7CPD - chains D and E of the 6 polymer chains in the assembly; structure by X-ray diffraction, 2.51 A resolution.

# Chain D
Molecule: Tubulin beta-2B chain
Organism: Bos taurus
UniProt: Q6B856 (TBB2B_BOVIN); the author numbering skips numbers that UniProt does not, so the offset changes along the chain: 1-42 = UniProt 1-42; 45-360 = UniProt 43-358; 369-455 = UniProt 359-445
Amino-acid sequence (445 residues; row label = number of the first residue in the row; note: 10 numbers in that range are skipped by the numbering (no residue carries them; nothing is unmodelled there)):
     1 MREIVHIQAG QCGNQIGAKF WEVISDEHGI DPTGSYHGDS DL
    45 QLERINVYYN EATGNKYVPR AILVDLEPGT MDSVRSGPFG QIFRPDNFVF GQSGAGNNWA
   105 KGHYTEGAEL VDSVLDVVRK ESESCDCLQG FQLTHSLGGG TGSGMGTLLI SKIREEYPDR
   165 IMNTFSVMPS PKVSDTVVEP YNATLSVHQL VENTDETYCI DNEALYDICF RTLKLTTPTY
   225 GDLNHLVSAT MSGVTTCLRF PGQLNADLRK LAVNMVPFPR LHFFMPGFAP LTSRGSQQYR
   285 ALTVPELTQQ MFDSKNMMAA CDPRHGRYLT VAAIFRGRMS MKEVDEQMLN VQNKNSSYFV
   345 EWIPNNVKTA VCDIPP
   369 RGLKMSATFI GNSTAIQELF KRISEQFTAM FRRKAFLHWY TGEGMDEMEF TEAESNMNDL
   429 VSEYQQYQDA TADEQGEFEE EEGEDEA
Not modelled in the structure: 276-285, 442-455
Small-molecule neighbours:
  - G9U ((6R)-6-[(6-bromanyl-1H-indol-3-yl)methyl]-6,7,8,9-tetrahydrobenzo[7]annulen-5-one): Val238, Cys241, Leu242, Leu248, Ala250, Asp251, Lys254, Leu255, Asn258, Met259, Thr314, Val315, Ala316, Asn350, Val351, Lys352, Ala354, Ile378
  - GDP (guanosine-5'-diphosphate): Gly10, Gln11, Cys12, Gln15, Ile16, Ala99, Asn101, Ser140, Gly142, Gly143, Gly144, Thr145, Gly146, Ser147, Val171, Pro173, Val177, Asp179, Glu183, Asn206, Leu209, Tyr224, Leu227, Val231
Curated features (UniProtKB/Swiss-Prot):
  - motif: Met1 to Ile4 (MREI motif)
  - binding site (GTP): Gln11, Glu71, Ser140, Gly144, Thr145, Gly146, Asn206, Asn228
  - binding site (Mg(2+)): Glu71
  - modified residue: Ser40 (Phosphoserine), Thr57 (Phosphothreonine), Lys60 (N6-acetyllysine), Ser174 (Phosphoserine), Thr287 (Phosphothreonine), Thr292 (Phosphothreonine), Arg320 (Omega-N-methylarginine), Glu448 (5-glutamyl polyglutamate)
  - cross-link (Glycyl lysine isopeptide (Lys-Gly)): Lys60 (interchain with G-Cter in ubiquitin), Lys326 (interchain with G-Cter in ubiquitin)

# Chain E
Molecule: Stathmin-4
Organism: Homo sapiens
UniProt: Q9H169 (STMN4_HUMAN); residues -43 to 145 here correspond to UniProt positions 1-189 (UniProt number = residue number + 44)
Amino-acid sequence (189 residues; row label = number of the first residue in the row; numbers below 1 keep their minus sign (Met-43 is residue -43)):
   -43 MTLAAYKEKM KELPLVSLFC SCFLSDPLNK SSYKYEADTV DLNWCVISDM EVIELNKCTS
    17 GQSFEVILKP PSFDGVPEFN ASLPRRRDPS LEEIQKKLEA AEERRKYQEA ELLKHLAEKR
    77 EHEREVIQKA IEENNNFIKM AKEKLAQKME SNKENREAHL AAMLERLQEK DKHAEEVRKN
   137 KELKEEASR
Not modelled in the structure: -43 to 5, 29-43, 142-145
Differences from the reference sequence: conflict Ser-19 (Ala25 in Q9H169)
Curated features (UniProtKB/Swiss-Prot):
  - modified residue: Ser46 (Phosphoserine)
  - lipidation (S-palmitoyl cysteine): Cys-24, Cys-22

# How chain D and chain E interact
Contacting residue pairs (24; chain D residue first):
  Lys105(D) with Lys137(E)
  Tyr108(D) with His129(E), hydrogen bond; Ala130(E), hydrophobic; Val133(E), hydrophobic; Arg134(E), hydrogen bond (backbone-side chain)
  Ala112(D) with Arg134(E)
  Ser155(D) with Leu123(E); Lys126(E)
  Lys156(D) with Asp127(E)
  Arg158(D) with Leu123(E)
  Glu159(D) with Leu120(E); Leu123(E); Gln124(E); Asp127(E)
  Pro162(D) with Leu116(E), hydrophobic; Met119(E)
  Gln193(D) with Lys126(E), hydrogen bond
  Asn197(D) with Leu123(E)
  Gly410(D) with Lys137(E)
  Glu411(D) with Val133(E); Lys137(E), salt bridge
  Gly412(D) with Val133(E); Lys137(E)
  Glu417(D) with His129(E), salt bridge
Also at the interface, not in a pair above, chain D (19 interface residues in all): His107, Thr109, Asp163, Thr409, Met413
Also at the interface, not in a pair above, chain E (15 interface residues in all): Arg112, Asn136, Lys140

# Summary
Chain D and chain E form an interface of 19 and 15 residues respectively; the contacts include 3 hydrogen
bonds and 2 salt bridges. Polar pairs include Glu411(D)-Lys137(E), Glu417(D)-His129(E) and
Tyr108(D)-His129(E). Chain D binds compound G9U and GDP.
Here chain D is Tubulin beta-2B chain (Bos taurus) and chain E is Stathmin-4 (Homo sapiens). Entry 7CPD
(Crystal structure of T2R-TTL-(+)-6-Br-JP18 complex) was determined by X-ray diffraction.
